Entry 7NGF (electron microscopy, 5.60 A resolution (low resolution: residue-level contacts below are approximate; hydrogen-bond / salt-bridge calls are withheld)); this record covers chains F and G of the 7 polymer chains in the assembly.

[Chain F]
Name: Lon protease homolog, mitochondrial
From: Homo sapiens
Notes: EC 3.4.21.53
UniProtKB: P36776 (LONM_HUMAN); residues 123-948 here = UniProt positions 123-948
Amino-acid sequence (826 residues; each row starts with the number of its first residue):
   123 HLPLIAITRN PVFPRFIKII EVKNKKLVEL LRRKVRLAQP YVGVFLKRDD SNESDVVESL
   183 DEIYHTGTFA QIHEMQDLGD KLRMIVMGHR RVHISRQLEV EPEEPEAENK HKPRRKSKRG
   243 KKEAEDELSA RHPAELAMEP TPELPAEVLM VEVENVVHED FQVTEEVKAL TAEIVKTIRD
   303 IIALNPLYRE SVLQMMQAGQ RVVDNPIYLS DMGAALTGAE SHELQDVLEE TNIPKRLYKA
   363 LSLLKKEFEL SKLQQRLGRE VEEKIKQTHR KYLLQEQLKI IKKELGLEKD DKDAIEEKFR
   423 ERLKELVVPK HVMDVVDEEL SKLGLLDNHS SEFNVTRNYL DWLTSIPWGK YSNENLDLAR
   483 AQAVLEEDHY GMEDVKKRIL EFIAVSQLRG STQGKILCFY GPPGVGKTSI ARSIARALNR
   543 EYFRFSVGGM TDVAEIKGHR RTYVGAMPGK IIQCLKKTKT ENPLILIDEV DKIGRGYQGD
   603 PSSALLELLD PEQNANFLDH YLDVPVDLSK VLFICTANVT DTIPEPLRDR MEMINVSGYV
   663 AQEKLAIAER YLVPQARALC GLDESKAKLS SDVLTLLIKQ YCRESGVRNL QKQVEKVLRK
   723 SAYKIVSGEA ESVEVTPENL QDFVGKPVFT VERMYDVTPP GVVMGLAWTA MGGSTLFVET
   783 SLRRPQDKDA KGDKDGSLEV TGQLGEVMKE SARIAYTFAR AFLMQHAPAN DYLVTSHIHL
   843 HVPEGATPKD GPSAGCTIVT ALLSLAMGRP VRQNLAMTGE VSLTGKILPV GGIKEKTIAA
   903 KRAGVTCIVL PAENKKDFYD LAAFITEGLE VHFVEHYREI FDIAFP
Disordered / not traced: 222-271
Metal / ion sites: Mg2+: Thr-530 (together with ATP)
Ligand contacts: ATP (adenosine-5'-triphosphate): Asp-490, His-491, Tyr-492, Met-494, Pro-524, Pro-525, Gly-526, Val-527, Gly-528, Lys-529, Thr-530, Ser-531, Glu-591, Asn-640, Tyr-661, Ile-669, Tyr-673, Val-709, Arg-710
Swiss-Prot annotation at these positions:
  - active site: Ser-855, Lys-898
  - binding site (ATP): Gly-523 to Thr-530
  - natural variant: Glu-476 (E476A: In CODASS), Ser-631 (S631Y: In CODASS), Ala-670 (A670V: In CODASS), Arg-672 (R672C: In CODASS), Pro-676 (P676S: In CODASS), Arg-679 (R679H: In CODASS), Arg-721 (R721G: In CODASS), Ala-724 (A724V: In CODASS), Pro-749 (P749S: In CODASS), Gly-767 (G767E: In CODASS), Ile-927 (deletion: In CODASS)
  - mutagenesis: Lys-529 (K529R: Abolishes ATPase activity, and presumably ATP-driven protein unfolding, but does not block access to the proteolytic active site or prevent a substrate from binding to it), Trp-770 (W770A: Has low basal, but normal stimulated ATPase activity, and retains peptidase activity; W770P: Has normal basal, but low stimulated ATPase activity, and abolishes peptidase activity), Ser-855 (S855A: Lacks both ATPase and protease activity, but retains DNA binding activity), Thr-880 (T880V: Enhances the basal, but not the stimulated ATPase activity), Gly-893 (G893A: Has low basal, but normal stimulated ATPase activity, and retains peptidase activity; G893P: Has normal basal, but low stimulated ATPase activity, and abolishes peptidase activity), Gly-894 (G894A/S: Enhances the basal, but not the stimulated ATPase activity, and retains peptidase activity; G894P: Enhances the basal, but not the stimulated ATPase activity, and abolishes peptidase activity)
From the paper describing this entry:
  - mutagenesis - K529R, E591Q, T803V, E812A, S855A: abolished catalytic activity (proteolytic activity)
  - mutagenesis - S855A: unchanged catalytic activity (ATPase activity)
  - catalytic residues: Thr-803, His-841, His-843, Ser-855
  - catalytic residues: Glu-801, Arg-815, Lys-898 (proposed by the authors, not directly observed)
  - mutagenesis - T803V: decreased catalytic activity on ATPase
  - mutagenesis - H841F, H843F: abolished catalytic activity on proteolytically
  - mutagenesis - E801A: decreased catalytic activity (protease activity)
  - mutagenesis - E801A, E812A: decreased catalytic activity (ATPase activity)
  - mutagenesis - K529R, E591Q: abolished catalytic activity on ATPase

[Chain G]
Name: substrate protein chain:G
From: Homo sapiens
Amino-acid sequence (55 residues; numbered 64 to 118; the number before each row is that of its first residue; X marks 55 residues of unknown identity (built as UNK)):
    64 XXXXXXXXXX XXXXXXXXXX XXXXXXXXXX XXXXXXXXXX XXXXXXXXXX XXXXX
Disordered / not traced: 87-118

[How chain F and chain G interact]
Interface residues of chain F (facing chain G), 5 residues: Thr-564, Tyr-565, Val-566, Tyr-599, Gln-600

[Summary]
No residue of chain F is in contact with chain G. Ligands of chain F: ATP. The paper reports catalytic
residues Thr-803(F), His-841(F) and His-843(F) among others; K529R, E591Q and T803V of chain F, among others,
abolish catalytic activity (proteolytic activity); 8 substitutions were tested in all.
Chain F is Lon protease homolog, mitochondrial and chain G is substrate protein chain:G, both from Homo
sapiens; the structure, P2c-state of wild type human mitochondrial LONP1 protease with bound endogenous
substrate protein and in presence ..., was determined by electron microscopy, deposited together with 7NFY,
7NG4, 7NG5 and 7NGC.
